Entry 7EY0 (electron microscopy, 3.20 A resolution); this record covers chains H and L of the 6 polymer chains in the assembly.

[Chain H]
Protein: Bd-813H
Source organism: Homo sapiens
Amino-acid sequence (223 residues; row label = number of the first residue in the row):
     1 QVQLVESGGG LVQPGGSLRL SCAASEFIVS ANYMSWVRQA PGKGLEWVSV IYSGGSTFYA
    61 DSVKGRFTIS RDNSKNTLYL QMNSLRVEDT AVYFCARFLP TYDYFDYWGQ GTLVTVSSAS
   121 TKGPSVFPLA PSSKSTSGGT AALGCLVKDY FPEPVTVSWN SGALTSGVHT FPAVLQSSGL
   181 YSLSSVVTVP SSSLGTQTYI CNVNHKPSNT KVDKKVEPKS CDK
Unresolved in the structure: 1, 118-223
Cystine bridges: Cys-22/Cys-95

[Chain L]
Protein: Bd-813L
Source organism: Homo sapiens
Amino-acid sequence (215 residues; each row starts with the number of its first residue):
     1 DIQMTQSPSS LSASVGDRVT ITCRTSQSIS TYLHWYQQKP GKAPKLLIYA ASSLHSGVPS
    61 RFSGSGSGTH FVLTINGLQP EDFATYYCQH TDTTPLTFFG GGTKVEIKRT VAAPSVFIFP
   121 PSDEQLKSGT ASVVCLLNNF YPREAKVQWK VDNALQSGNS QESVTEQDSK DSTYSLSSTL
   181 TLSKADYEKH KVYACEVTHQ GLSSPVTKSF NRGEC
Unresolved in the structure: 56-60, 106-215
Cystine bridges: Cys-23/Cys-88

[Chain H / chain L interface]
Pairs across the interface (34; chain H residue first):
  Gln-39(H) with Tyr-87(L), hydrogen bond
  Gly-44(H) with Tyr-87(L)
  Leu-45(H) with Pro-44(L), hydrophobic; Tyr-87(L), hydrophobic; Phe-99(L), hydrophobic
  Trp-47(H) with Pro-95(L); Leu-96(L), hydrophobic; Thr-97(L)
  Tyr-52(H) with Pro-95(L)
  Phe-58(H) with Pro-95(L), hydrophobic
  Phe-94(H) with Ala-43(L), hydrophobic
  Phe-98(H) with Thr-91(L)
  Tyr-102(H) with Thr-31(L); Tyr-32(L), hydrophobic; His-34(L); Ala-50(L), hydrophobic
  Asp-103(H) with His-34(L), hydrogen bond (backbone-side chain); Gln-89(L), hydrogen bond (backbone-side chain); Thr-91(L), hydrogen bond
  Tyr-104(H) with His-34(L); Tyr-36(L); Leu-46(L), hydrophobic; Gln-89(L)
  Phe-105(H) with Tyr-36(L), hydrogen bond (backbone-side chain); Leu-46(L); Gln-89(L); Thr-97(L); Phe-99(L), hydrophobic
  Asp-106(H) with Leu-46(L); His-55(L), salt bridge
  Trp-108(H) with Ala-43(L), hydrophobic; Pro-44(L)
  Gly-109(H) with Ala-43(L)
  Gln-110(H) with Lys-42(L)
Interface residues without a listed pair, chain H (18 interface residues in all): Val-37, Lys-43
Interface residues without a listed pair, chain L (21 interface residues in all): Gln-38, Gly-41, Tyr-49, Gly-101

[Overview]
The interface between chain H and chain L involves 18 residues on one side and 21 on the other; the contacts
include 5 hydrogen bonds and 1 salt bridge. Among the polar pairs are Asp-106(H)/His-55(L),
Gln-39(H)/Tyr-87(L) and Asp-103(H)/His-34(L).
Here chain H is Bd-813H and chain L is Bd-813L, both from Homo sapiens. Entry 7EY0 (Local CryoEM structure of
the SARS-CoV-2 S6PV2 in complex with BD-813 Fab and BD-744 Fab) was determined by electron microscopy together
with 7EYA and 7EZV from the same study.
